6AZ2 - chains A and B of the 3 polymer chains in the assembly; structure by X-ray diffraction, 2.48 A resolution.

== Chain A ==
Name: Fab Heavy Chain
Organism: Homo sapiens
Notes: antibody fragment or engineered binder
Chain sequence (229 residues; numbered -2 to 226; the number before each row is that of its first residue; numbers below 1 keep their minus sign (Glu-2 is residue -2)):
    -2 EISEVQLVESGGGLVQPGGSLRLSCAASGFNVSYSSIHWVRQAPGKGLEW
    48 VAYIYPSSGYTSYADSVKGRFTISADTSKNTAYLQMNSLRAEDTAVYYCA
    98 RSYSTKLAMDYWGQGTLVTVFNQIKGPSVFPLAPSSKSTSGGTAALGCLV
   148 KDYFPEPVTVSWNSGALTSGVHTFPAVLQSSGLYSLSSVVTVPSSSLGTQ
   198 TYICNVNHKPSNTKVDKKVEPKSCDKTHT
Not modelled in the structure: -2 to 1, 134-136, 218-226
Cystine bridges: Cys22-Cys96, Cys145-Cys201

== Chain B ==
Name: Histone chaperone ASF1
Organism: Saccharomyces cerevisiae (strain ATCC 204508 / S288c)
UniProt: P32447 (ASF1_YEAST); residue numbers follow UniProt; this construct covers 2-154
Chain sequence (154 residues; numbered 1 to 154; the number before each row is that of its first residue):
     1 GSIVSLLGIKVLNNPAKFTDPYEFEITFECLESLKHDLEWKLTYVGSSRS
    51 LDHDQELDSILVGPVPVGVNKFVFSADPPSAELIPASELVSVTVILLSCS
   101 YDGREFVRVGYYVNNEYDEEELRENPPAKVQVDHIVRNILAEKPRVTRFN
   151 IVWD
Not modelled in the structure: 1, 47-53, 81-90
Construct notes: expression tag (1)
Swiss-Prot annotation at these positions:
  - mutagenesis: Leu6 (L6M: Enhances transcriptional silencing), His36 to Asp37 (Abrogates stimulation of replication-independent chromatin assembly by the HIR complex and abrogates telomeric silencing), Asp37 (D37R: Reduces transcriptional silencing; when associated with R-39), Glu39 (E39R: Reduces transcriptional silencing; when associated with R-37), Val45 (V45D: Reduces acetylation of histone H3 on 'K-56' and enhances sensitivity to camptothecin), Ser48 (S48R: Abrogates interaction with histone H3 and histone H4 and enhances transcriptional silencing. Reduces acetylation of histone H3 on 'K-9' and 'K-56'; when associated with E-145 or E-147), His53 to Asp54 (Reduces acetylation of histone H3 on 'K-56' and enhances sensitivity to camptothecin), Asp54 (D54R: Reduces transcriptional silencing), Val94 (V94D: Reduces acetylation of histone H3 on 'K-56' and enhances sensitivity to bleomycin, camptothecin, HU and MMS; when associated with D-96 ...), Leu96 (L96D: Reduces acetylation of histone H3 on 'K-56' and enhances sensitivity to bleomycin, camptothecin, HU and MMS; when associated with D-94), Glu105 (E105A: Decreases histone H3/H4 binding affinity), Arg108 (R108E: Reduces transcriptional silencing), 6 further mutagenesis entries in UniProt

== Chain A / chain B interface ==
Pairs across the interface (21):
  Tyr31(A) - Pro15(B)
  Tyr31(A) - Ala16(B)  hydrophobic
  Tyr31(A) - Lys17(B)
  Tyr31(A) - Asp20(B)
  Tyr31(A) - Val136(B)
  Tyr52(A) - Leu12(B)
  Tyr52(A) - Asn13(B)
  Tyr52(A) - Glu23(B)  hydrogen bond
  Ser54(A) - Leu12(B)  hydrogen bond (side chain-backbone)
  Ser54(A) - Asn13(B)
  Ser54(A) - Asn14(B)  hydrogen bond (side chain-backbone)
  Ser55(A) - Val11(B)
  Ser55(A) - Leu12(B)  hydrogen bond (side chain-backbone)
  Ser55(A) - Asn14(B)
  Tyr57(A) - Lys10(B)
  Tyr57(A) - Val11(B)
  Tyr57(A) - Leu12(B)  hydrophobic
  Tyr100(A) - Asp20(B)  hydrogen bond
  Ser101(A) - Pro21(B)
  Lys103(A) - Ser75(B)
  Leu104(A) - Glu23(B)
Interface residues without a listed pair, chain A (11 interface residues in all): Ser30, Tyr50
Interface residues without a listed pair, chain B (15 interface residues in all): Glu25, Val73

== Overview ==
11 residues of chain A face 15 of chain B across their interface, with 5 hydrogen bonds. Polar pairs include
Tyr52(A)-Glu23(B), Ser54(A)-Leu12(B) and Ser54(A)-Asn14(B). From UniProt: 18 mutagenesis sites on chain B.
Chain A is Fab Heavy Chain (Homo sapiens) and chain B is Histone chaperone ASF1 (Saccharomyces cerevisiae
(strain ATCC 204508 / S288c)); the structure, Crystal structure of Asf1-Fab 12E complex, was determined by
X-ray diffraction, deposited together with 5CJO.
